9GAP - chains D and A of the 4 polymer chains in the assembly; structure by electron microscopy, 4.00 A resolution.

Chain D:
Molecule: 12-nt RNA strand
Sequence (12 nucleotides; row label = number of the first residue in the row):
     1 UCUCUCUCUC UC
Not modelled in the structure: 7-12

Chain A:
Molecule: Nucleoprotein
From: Influenza A virus
UniProtKB: Q1K9H2 (Q1K9H2_I33A0); numbering as in UniProt (aligned over 15-498)
Sequence (494 residues; each row starts with the number of its first residue):
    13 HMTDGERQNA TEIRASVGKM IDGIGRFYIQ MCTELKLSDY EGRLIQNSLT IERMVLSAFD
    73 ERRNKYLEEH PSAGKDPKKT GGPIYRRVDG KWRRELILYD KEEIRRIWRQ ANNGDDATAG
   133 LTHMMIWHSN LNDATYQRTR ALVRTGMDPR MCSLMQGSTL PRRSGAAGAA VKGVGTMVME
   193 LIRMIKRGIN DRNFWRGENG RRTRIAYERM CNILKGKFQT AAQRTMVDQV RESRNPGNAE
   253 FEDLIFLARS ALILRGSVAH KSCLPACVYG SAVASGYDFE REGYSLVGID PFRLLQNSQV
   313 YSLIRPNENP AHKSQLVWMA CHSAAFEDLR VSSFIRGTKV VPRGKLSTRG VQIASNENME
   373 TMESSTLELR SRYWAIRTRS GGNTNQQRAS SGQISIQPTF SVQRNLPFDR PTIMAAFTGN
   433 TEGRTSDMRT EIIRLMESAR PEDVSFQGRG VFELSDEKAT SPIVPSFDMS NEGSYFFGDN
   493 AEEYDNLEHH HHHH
Not modelled in the structure: 13-14, 398-436, 480-483, 491-506
Construct notes: expression tag (13-14, 499-506)
Ligand contacts: A1IJK (2-[3,6-bis(oxidanylidene)-4,5-dihydroxanthen-9-yl]-4-[3-[(2R)-2-oxidanylpropoxy]propylcarbamoyl]benzoic acid): Arg174, Ser176, Gly177, Ala178, Ala181, Ala182, Lys184, Ile201, Asn202, Ile217, Ala218, Arg221, Met222, Ile225, Arg391

Interface between chain D and chain A:
Pairs across the interface (25):
  U1(D) - Ser69(A)  hydrogen bond to the phosphate
  U1(D) - Arg75(A)  salt bridge to the phosphate
  U1(D) - Lys87(A)  sugar contact
  U1(D) - Asp88(A)  base contact
  U1(D) - Lys91(A)  base contact
  U1(D) - Thr92(A)  phosphate contact
  U1(D) - Gly93(A)  sugar contact
  U1(D) - Leu108(A)  base contact
  U1(D) - Leu110(A)  base contact
  C2(D) - Arg65(A)  salt bridge to the phosphate
  C2(D) - Pro95(A)  phosphate contact
  U3(D) - Ala366(A)  phosphate contact
  U3(D) - Ser367(A)  hydrogen bond to the phosphate
  C4(D) - Asn144(A)  base contact
  C4(D) - Tyr148(A)  stacking on the base
  C4(D) - Arg361(A)  salt bridge to the phosphate
  C4(D) - Ala366(A)  phosphate contact
  U5(D) - Tyr148(A)  phosphate contact
  U5(D) - Gln149(A)  hydrogen bond to the sugar
  U5(D) - Arg355(A)  base contact
  U5(D) - Gly356(A)  base contact
  U5(D) - Arg361(A)  salt bridge to the phosphate
  C6(D) - Gln149(A)  sugar contact
  C6(D) - Thr151(A)  hydrogen bond to the phosphate
  C6(D) - Arg152(A)  salt bridge to the phosphate
Also at the interface, not in a pair above, chain A (27 interface residues in all): Gly94, Lys113, Thr147, Gly362, Ile365, Phe489

Summary:
Chain D and chain A form an interface of 6 and 27 residues respectively, with 4 hydrogen bonds, 5 salt bridges
and 1 aromatic stacking contact. Polar pairs include U5(D)-Gln149(A), U1(D)-Ser69(A) and U3(D)-Ser367(A).
Bound to chain A: compound A1IJK.
Here chain D is a 12-nt RNA strand and chain A is Nucleoprotein (Influenza A virus). Entry 9GAP (CryoEM
structure of influenza A RNP-like particle double-stranded assembled with a 12-mer RNA) was determined by
electron microscopy together with 9GAN, 9GAQ, 9GAS, 9GAT and 9GAV from the same study.
